Entry 9JWU (X-ray diffraction, 1.23 A resolution); this record covers chain A.

[Chain A]
Molecule: Carbonic anhydrase 2
From: Homo sapiens
Notes: EC 4.2.1.1, 4.2.1.69
Reference sequence: P00918 (CAH2_HUMAN); the author numbering skips numbers that UniProt does not, so the offset changes along the chain: 1-125 = UniProt 1-125; 127-261 = UniProt 126-260
Sequence (266 residues; numbered 1 to 267; 1 number in that range is skipped by the numbering (no residue carries it; nothing is unmodelled there); the number before each row is that of its first residue):
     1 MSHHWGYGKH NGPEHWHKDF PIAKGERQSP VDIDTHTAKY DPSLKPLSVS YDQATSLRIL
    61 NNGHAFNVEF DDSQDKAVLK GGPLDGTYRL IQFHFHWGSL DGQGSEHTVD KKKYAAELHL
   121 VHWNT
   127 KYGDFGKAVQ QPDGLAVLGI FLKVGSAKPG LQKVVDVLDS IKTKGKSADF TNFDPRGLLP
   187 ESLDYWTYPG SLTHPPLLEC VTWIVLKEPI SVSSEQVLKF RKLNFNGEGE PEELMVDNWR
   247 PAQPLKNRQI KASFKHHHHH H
Not modelled in the structure: 1-3, 262-267
Sequence notes: engineered mutation H200 (Thr199 in P00918); expression tag (262-267)
Swiss-Prot annotation at these positions:
  - active site: H64 (Proton donor/acceptor)
  - binding site (Zn(2+)): H94, H96, H119
  - site: Y7 (Fine-tunes the proton-transfer properties of H-64), N62 (Fine-tunes the proton-transfer properties of H-64), N67 (Fine-tunes the proton-transfer properties of H-64), Q92 (Involved in the binding of some activators, including histamine and L-histidine)
  - modified residue: S2 (N-acetylserine), S166 (Phosphoserine), S173 (Phosphoserine)
Ion coordination: Zn2+: H94, H96, H119

[In short]
The Zn2+ site is built by H94, H96 and H119. UniProt lists active-site residue H64 and 3 Zn2+-binding
residues.
Chain A is Carbonic anhydrase 2 (Homo sapiens); the structure, T200H Carbonic Anhydrase II pH 7.8 0 atm CO2,
was determined by X-ray diffraction together with 9JWE, 9JWW and 9U5B from the same study.
